Entry 2OPT (X-ray diffraction, 2.05 A resolution); this record covers chains A and B.

== Chain A (and B) ==
Name: ActII protein
From: Streptomyces coelicolor
Notes: fragment: N-terminal truncation (residues 30-259); chain B of this document is another copy of the same molecule, construct and numbering; everything in this record applies to it too
Reference sequence: Q53901 (Q53901_STRCO); numbering as in UniProt (aligned over 30-259)
Chain sequence (234 residues; row label = number of the first residue in the row):
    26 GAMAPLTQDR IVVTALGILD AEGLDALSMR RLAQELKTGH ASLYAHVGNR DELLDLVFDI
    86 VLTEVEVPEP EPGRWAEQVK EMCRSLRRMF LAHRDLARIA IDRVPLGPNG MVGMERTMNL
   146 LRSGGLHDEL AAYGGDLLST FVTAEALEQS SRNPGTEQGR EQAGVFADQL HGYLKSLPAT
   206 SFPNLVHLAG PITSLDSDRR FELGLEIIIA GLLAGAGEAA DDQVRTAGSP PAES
Disordered / not traced: 26, 178-187, 246-259 (chain B: 26-28, 179-188, 244-259)
Construct notes: expression tag (26-29)

== Interface between chain A and chain B ==
Pairs across the interface - 77 pairs, chain A then chain B:
  Leu131(A) - Leu195(B)  hydrophobic
  Met136(A) - Tyr198(B)  hydrogen bond
  Met136(A) - Leu202(B)  hydrophobic
  Met136(A) - Phe207(B)  hydrophobic
  Met136(A) - Leu210(B)
  Met139(A) - Leu210(B)  hydrophobic
  Glu140(A) - Phe207(B)
  Glu140(A) - Pro208(B)
  Glu140(A) - Asn209(B)  hydrogen bond
  Glu140(A) - Leu210(B)  hydrogen bond (side chain-backbone)
  Met143(A) - Asn209(B)
  Met143(A) - Leu213(B)  hydrophobic
  Asn144(A) - Asn209(B)  hydrogen bond
  Arg147(A) - Asn209(B)  hydrogen bond
  Arg147(A) - His212(B)  hydrogen bond
  Arg147(A) - Leu213(B)
  Asp153(A) - His212(B)  salt bridge
  Asp153(A) - Leu213(B)
  Glu154(A) - Leu220(B)
  Glu154(A) - Arg224(B)  salt bridge
  Glu154(A) - Leu228(B)
  Leu155(A) - Ile232(B)  hydrophobic
  Ala157(A) - Pro216(B)  hydrophobic
  Tyr158(A) - Phe166(B)
  Tyr158(A) - Glu170(B)  hydrogen bond
  Tyr158(A) - Leu220(B)  hydrophobic
  Tyr158(A) - Arg225(B)  hydrogen bond (side chain-backbone)
  Tyr158(A) - Leu228(B)  hydrophobic
  Tyr158(A) - Gly229(B)
  Tyr158(A) - Ile232(B)  hydrophobic
  Asp161(A) - Arg225(B)  salt bridge
  Phe166(A) - Tyr158(B)
  Phe166(A) - Leu162(B)  hydrophobic
  Glu170(A) - Tyr158(B)  hydrogen bond
  Leu195(A) - Leu131(B)  hydrophobic
  Tyr198(A) - Met136(B)  hydrogen bond
  Leu199(A) - Met136(B)  hydrophobic
  Leu202(A) - Met136(B)  hydrophobic
  Phe207(A) - Met136(B)  hydrophobic
  Phe207(A) - Glu140(B)
  Pro208(A) - Glu140(B)
  Asn209(A) - Glu140(B)  hydrogen bond
  Asn209(A) - Met143(B)
  Asn209(A) - Asn144(B)
  Asn209(A) - Arg147(B)  hydrogen bond
  Leu210(A) - Met136(B)
  Leu210(A) - Met139(B)  hydrophobic
  Leu210(A) - Glu140(B)  hydrogen bond (backbone-side chain)
  His212(A) - Arg147(B)  hydrogen bond
  His212(A) - Asp153(B)  salt bridge
  Leu213(A) - Met143(B)  hydrophobic
  Leu213(A) - Arg147(B)
  Leu213(A) - Asp153(B)
  Pro216(A) - Ala157(B)  hydrophobic
  Ile217(A) - Met139(B)  hydrophobic
  Ile217(A) - Ala157(B)  hydrophobic
  Leu220(A) - Glu154(B)
  Leu220(A) - Tyr158(B)  hydrophobic
  Arg224(A) - Glu154(B)  salt bridge
  Arg225(A) - Tyr158(B)
  Arg225(A) - Asp161(B)  salt bridge
  Leu228(A) - Glu154(B)
  Leu228(A) - Tyr158(B)  hydrophobic
  Gly229(A) - Tyr158(B)
  Ile232(A) - Leu155(B)  hydrophobic
  Ile232(A) - Tyr158(B)  hydrophobic
  Ile232(A) - Ile233(B)
  Ile232(A) - Gly236(B)
  Ile232(A) - Leu237(B)  hydrophobic
  Ile233(A) - Ile232(B)
  Ala235(A) - Gly236(B)
  Ala235(A) - Ala239(B)  hydrophobic
  Gly236(A) - Ile232(B)
  Gly236(A) - Ala235(B)
  Gly236(A) - Gly236(B)
  Leu237(A) - Ile232(B)
  Ala239(A) - Ala235(B)  hydrophobic
Interface residues without a listed pair, chain A (45 interface residues in all): Val129, Val137, His152, Ala156, Leu162, Phe191, Ser206
Interface residues without a listed pair, chain B (43 interface residues in all): Val137, His152, Phe191, Leu199, Ser206, Ile217

== In short ==
45 residues of chain A face 43 of chain B across their interface, with 14 hydrogen bonds and 6 salt bridges.
Polar pairs include Asp153(A)-His212(B), Glu154(A)-Arg224(B) and Asp161(A)-Arg225(B).
Both chains are ActII protein (Streptomyces coelicolor). Entry 2OPT (Crystal Structure of Apo ActR from
Streptomyces coelicolor) was determined by X-ray diffraction, deposited together with 3B6A and 3B6C.
